1XMN - chains C and D of the 8 polymer chains in the assembly; structure by X-ray diffraction, 1.85 A resolution.

[Chain C]
Protein: Thrombin light chain
Organism: Homo sapiens
Notes: EC 3.4.21.5
UniProtKB: P00734 (THRB_HUMAN); residues 1-14 here correspond to UniProt positions 336-349 (UniProt number = residue number + 335)
Chain sequence (36 residues; each row starts with the number of its first residue; a row labelled like 14A-14M holds insertion residues (14A, then the next letters in order)):
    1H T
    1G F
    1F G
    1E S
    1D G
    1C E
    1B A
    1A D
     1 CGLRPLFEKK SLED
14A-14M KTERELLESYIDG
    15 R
Unresolved in the structure: 1H, 1G, 1F, 15
UniProt features mapped onto this chain:
  - site: Arg15 (Cleavage)

[Chain D]
Protein: Thrombin heavy chain
Organism: Homo sapiens
Notes: EC 3.4.21.5
UniProtKB: P00734 (THRB_HUMAN); the construct lacks a stretch of the UniProt sequence and is renumbered around it, so the offset changes along the chain: 16-36 = UniProt 364-384; 37-60 = UniProt 386-409; 61-77 = UniProt 419-435; 78-97 = UniProt 437-456; 7 more segments
Chain sequence (259 residues; row label = number of the first residue in the row; note: 1 number in that range is skipped by the numbering (no residue carries it; nothing is unmodelled there); a row labelled like 60A-60I holds insertion residues (60A, then the next letters in order)):
    16 IVEGSDAEIG MSPWQVMLFR K
   36A S
    37 PQELLCGASL ISDRWVLTAA HCLL
60A-60I YPPWDKNFT
    61 ENDLLVRIGK HSRTRYE
   77A R
    78 NIEKISMLEK IYIHPRYNWR
   97A E
    98 NLDRDIALMK LKKPVAFSDY IHPVCLPDRE TA
129A-129C ASL
   130 LQAGYKGRVT GWGNLKET
147A-147E WTANV
   148 GKGQPSVLQV VNLPIVERPV CKDSTRIRIT DNMFCAG
  184A Y
   185 KP
186A-186D DEGK
   187 RGDACEGDSG GPFVMKSP
204A-204B FN
   205 NRWYQMGIVS WGE
   219 GCD
  221A R
   222 DGKYGFYTHV FRLKKWIQKV IDQFGE
Unresolved in the structure: 147E, 148-150, 247
UniProt features mapped onto this chain:
  - region: Ala183 to Val200 (High affinity receptor-binding region which is also known as the TP508 peptide)
  - active site (Charge relay system): His57, Asp102, Ser195
  - glycosylation: Asn60G (N-linked (GlcNAc...) (complex) asparagine)
Disulfides: Cys42-Cys58, Cys168-Cys182, Cys191-Cys220
Covalently attached groups: N-acetylglucosamine (NAG) linked to Asn60G
Ion coordination: Na+: Arg221A, Lys224
Residues lining bound ligands: 0G6 (D-phenylalanyl-N-[(2S,3S)-6-{[amino(iminio)methyl]amino}-1-chloro-2-hydroxyhexan-3-yl]-L-prolinamide): Cys42, His57, Cys58, Tyr60A, Trp60D, Glu97A, Asn98, Leu99, Ile174, Asp189, Ala190, Cys191, Glu192, Gly193, Asp194, Ser195, Val213, Ser214, Trp215, Gly216, Glu217, Gly219, Cys220, Gly226

[Chain C / chain D interface]
Cross-chain cystine bridges: Cys1(C)-Cys122(D)
Contacting residue pairs (67):
  Cys1(C) with Pro120(D); Val121(D); Cys122(D), disulfide; Arg206(D), hydrogen bond (backbone-side chain)
  Asp1A(C) with His119(D), salt bridge; Arg206(D)
  Ala1B(C) with Arg206(D), hydrogen bond (backbone-side chain)
  Gly1D(C) with Ile47(D); Ser48(D); Phe114(D); Pro120(D)
  Ser1E(C) with Ser48(D); Asp49(D), hydrogen bond (backbone-backbone); Phe114(D)
  Gly2(C) with Trp29(D); Pro120(D), hydrogen bond (backbone-backbone); Val121(D); Cys122(D), hydrogen bond (backbone-side chain); Arg206(D); Trp207(D), hydrogen bond (backbone-backbone)
  Leu3(C) with His119(D), hydrogen bond (backbone-side chain); Asn205(D); Arg206(D)
  Arg4(C) with Gly25(D); Met26(D), hydrogen bond (side chain-backbone); Pro28(D); Trp29(D); Arg137(D); Trp207(D)
  Pro5(C) with Ser115(D); Asp116(D); His119(D)
  Leu6(C) with Ile24(D); Gly25(D); Asp116(D)
  Phe7(C) with Glu23(D); Ile24(D); Gly25(D); Met26(D), hydrophobic
  Glu8(C) with Lys202(D), salt bridge; Asn205(D); Trp207(D), hydrogen bond
  Lys9(C) with His119(D)
  Asp14(C) with Glu23(D); Met26(D); Arg137(D), salt bridge; Trp207(D)
  Lys14A(C) with Glu23(D), hydrogen bond (backbone-side chain)
  Thr14B(C) with Arg137(D), hydrogen bond; Asn159(D), hydrogen bond
  Glu14C(C) with Arg137(D); Lys202(D), salt bridge
  Glu14E(C) with Lys135(D), salt bridge; Asn159(D), hydrogen bond; Tyr184A(D), hydrogen bond
  Leu14F(C) with Lys135(D); Gly136(D); Asn159(D); Trp207(D), hydrophobic
  Leu14G(C) with Pro204(D), hydrophobic
  Ser14I(C) with Gly133(D); Tyr134(D); Lys135(D), hydrogen bond (side chain-backbone)
  Tyr14J(C) with Tyr134(D), hydrogen bond (backbone-side chain); Lys135(D), hydrogen bond (side chain-backbone); Met201(D), hydrophobic; Lys202(D)
Also at the interface, not in a pair above, chain C (23 interface residues in all): Glu1C
Also at the interface, not in a pair above, chain D (31 interface residues in all): Tyr117, Leu129C

[Summary]
The interface between chain C and chain D involves 23 residues on one side and 31 on the other; the contacts
include 1 disulfide bond, 17 hydrogen bonds and 5 salt bridges. Polar pairs include Asp1A(C)-His119(D),
Glu8(C)-Lys202(D) and Glu14E(C)-Lys135(D). Bound to chain D: compound 0G6.
Chain C is Thrombin light chain and chain D is Thrombin heavy chain, both from Homo sapiens; the structure,
Crystal structure of thrombin bound to heparin, was determined by X-ray diffraction.
